PDB entry 9OU6 | X-ray diffraction, 1.48 A resolution | chains A and B

Chain A (and B):
Molecule: SIS domain protein
Source organism: Salmonella enterica subsp. enterica serovar Typhimurium
Notes: chain B of this document is another copy of the same molecule, construct and numbering; everything in this record applies to it too
UniProtKB: V7IWJ0 (V7IWJ0_SALET); residues -5 to 325 here correspond to UniProt positions 1-331 (UniProt number = residue number + 6)
Chain sequence (345 residues; row label = number of the first residue in the row; numbers below 1 keep their minus sign (Met-19 is residue -19)):
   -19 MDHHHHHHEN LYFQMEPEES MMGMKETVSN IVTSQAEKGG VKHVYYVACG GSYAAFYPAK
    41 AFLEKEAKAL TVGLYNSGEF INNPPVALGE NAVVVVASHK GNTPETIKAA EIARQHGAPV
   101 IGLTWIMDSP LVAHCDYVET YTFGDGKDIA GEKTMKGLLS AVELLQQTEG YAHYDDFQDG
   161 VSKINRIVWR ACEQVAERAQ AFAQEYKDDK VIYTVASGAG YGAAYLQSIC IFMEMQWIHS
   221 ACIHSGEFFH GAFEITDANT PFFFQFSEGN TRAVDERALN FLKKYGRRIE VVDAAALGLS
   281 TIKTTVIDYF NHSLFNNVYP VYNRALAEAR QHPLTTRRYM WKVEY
Unresolved in the structure: -19 to 1, 311-323 (chain B: -19 to 1, 232-233, 313-321)
Differences from the reference sequence: expression tag (-19 to -6); engineered mutation Ala232 (Pro238 in V7IWJ0), Ala275 (Lys281 in V7IWJ0), Ala276 (Glu282 in V7IWJ0)

Chain A / chain B interface:
Residue-residue contacts (86; chain A residue first):
  His23(A) with Lys48(B), hydrogen bond (side chain-backbone)
  Cys29(A) with Glu227(B); His230(B)
  Gly30(A) with Glu227(B), hydrogen bond (backbone-side chain); His230(B)
  Glu44(A) with Tyr55(B); Pro65(B)
  Lys45(A) with Asn63(B), hydrogen bond; Pro64(B), hydrogen bond (side chain-backbone); Pro65(B); Val66(B), hydrogen bond (backbone-backbone)
  Glu46(A) with Val66(B)
  Ala47(A) with Ala67(B)
  Lys48(A) with His23(B), hydrogen bond (backbone-side chain)
  Thr51(A) with Thr51(B)
  Tyr55(A) with Glu44(B)
  Asn56(A) with His224(B); Gly226(B); Glu227(B)
  Gly58(A) with Val254(B)
  Glu59(A) with Gly198(B); His224(B), salt bridge
  Asn62(A) with Asn250(B); Ala253(B); Val254(B)
  Asn63(A) with Lys45(B), hydrogen bond; Asn250(B), hydrogen bond; Asp288(B)
  Pro64(A) with Lys45(B), hydrogen bond (backbone-side chain)
  Pro65(A) with Glu44(B); Lys45(B)
  Val66(A) with Lys45(B), hydrogen bond (backbone-backbone); Glu46(B)
  Ala67(A) with Ala47(B)
  Thr83(A) with His230(B)
  Glu85(A) with His230(B), salt bridge; Arg257(B), salt bridge
  Val191(A) with Ile218(B), hydrophobic
  Tyr193(A) with Phe212(B); Ile218(B); His219(B), hydrogen bond (side chain-backbone)
  Gly198(A) with Glu59(B)
  Ile209(A) with Gly231(B)
  Phe212(A) with Glu234(B); Thr236(B)
  Gln216(A) with Thr236(B)
  Trp217(A) with Thr236(B), hydrogen bond (backbone-side chain); Ala238(B)
  Ile218(A) with Val191(B), hydrophobic; Tyr193(B); Ile218(B), hydrophobic
  His219(A) with Tyr193(B), hydrogen bond (backbone-side chain); Ser220(B); Ala221(B), hydrogen bond (backbone-backbone)
  Ser220(A) with His219(B)
  Ala221(A) with His219(B), hydrogen bond (backbone-backbone)
  His224(A) with Asn56(B); Glu59(B), salt bridge
  Gly226(A) with Asn56(B)
  Glu227(A) with Cys29(B); Gly30(B), hydrogen bond (side chain-backbone); Asn56(B)
  Phe229(A) with Glu324(B)
  His230(A) with Cys29(B); Gly30(B); Thr83(B); Glu85(B), salt bridge; Val323(B); Glu324(B), salt bridge
  Gly231(A) with Gly30(B); Ile209(B)
  Phe233(A) with Phe212(B); Lys322(B); Val323(B), hydrophobic
  Glu234(A) with Phe212(B); His219(B), salt bridge
  Asp237(A) with Trp217(B)
  Asn250(A) with Asn62(B); Asn63(B), hydrogen bond
  Ala253(A) with Asn62(B)
  Val254(A) with Gly58(B); Asn62(B)
  Arg257(A) with Glu85(B), salt bridge
  Asp288(A) with Asn63(B), hydrogen bond
  Glu324(A) with Phe229(B); His230(B), salt bridge
Also at the interface, not in a pair above, chain A (55 interface residues in all): Ala28, Tyr33, Leu50, Val52, Gly53, Met213, Thr240, Thr251
Also at the interface, not in a pair above, chain B (55 interface residues in all): Tyr33, Leu50, Val52, Gly53, Asp237, Thr240, Thr251

Summary:
The chain A/chain B interface involves 55 residues from each chain, with 18 hydrogen bonds and 9 salt bridges.
Among the polar pairs are Glu59(A)-His224(B), Glu85(A)-His230(B) and Glu85(A)-Arg257(B).
Both chains are SIS domain protein (Salmonella enterica subsp. enterica serovar Typhimurium). Entry 9OU6
(Crystal Structure of Salmonella FraB Deglycase, Crystal Form 1) was determined by X-ray diffraction,
deposited together with 9OTJ, 9OTL, 9OTR, 9OTU and 9OU5.
